3KXT - chains A and B of the 3 polymer chains in the assembly; structure by X-ray diffraction, 1.60 A resolution.

Chain A:
Molecule: Chromatin protein Cren7
Organism: Sulfolobus solfataricus
UniProt: Q97ZE3 (CREN7_SULSO); residue numbers follow UniProt; this construct covers 6-60
Chain sequence (56 residues; row label = number of the first residue in the row):
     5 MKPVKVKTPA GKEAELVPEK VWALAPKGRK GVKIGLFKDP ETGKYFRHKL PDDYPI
Sequence notes: initiating methionine (5)
Curated features (UniProtKB/Swiss-Prot):
  - modified residue: Lys-16 (N6-methyllysine)
  - mutagenesis: Lys-24 (K24E: Slightly reduces the melting temperature of the protein. Slightly reduces affinity for calf thymus DNA and poly(dA-dT) oligonucleotides. Increases affinity for poly(dG-dC) oligonucleotide ...), Lys-31 (K31E: Slightly reduces the melting temperature of the protein. Destabilizes complex with DNA. Slightly reduces affinity for calf thymus DNA and poly(dA-dT) oligonucleotides ...), Phe-41 (F41A: Results in a significant protein misfolding, reduced thermostability, reduced ability to mediate DNA compaction and bridging ...), Lys-42 (K42E: Slightly reduces the melting temperature of the protein. Slightly reduces affinity for calf thymus DNA and poly(dA-dT) oligonucleotides ...), Lys-48 (K48E: Slightly reduces the melting temperature of the protein. Slightly reduces affinity for calf thymus DNA and poly(dA-dT) oligonucleotides ...)
What the authors report for this chain:
  - binding site for the 8-nt DNA strand (chain B): Lys-24, Trp-26, Leu-28, Pro-30, Lys-31, Leu-40, Arg-51
  - binding site for the 8-nt DNA strand: Arg-33, Val-36, Ile-38, Arg-51, His-52, Lys-53
  - contacts within the chain: Lys-11/His-52
  - mutagenesis - P30DEL/K31DEL/G32DEL/R33DEL/K34DEL: decreased binding to the 8-nt DNA strand (chain B)

Chain B:
Molecule: 8-nt DNA strand
Sequence (8 nucleotides; each row starts with the number of its first residue):
   101 GCGATCGC

Chain A / chain B interface:
Contacting residue pairs (17; chain A residue first):
  Lys-24(A) / DT105(B)  phosphate contact
  Lys-24(A) / DC106(B)  phosphate contact
  Trp-26(A) / DA104(B)  hydrogen bond to the base
  Trp-26(A) / DT105(B)  hydrogen bond to the sugar
  Ala-27(A) / DA104(B)  sugar contact
  Leu-28(A) / DG103(B)  hydrogen bond to the base
  Leu-28(A) / DA104(B)  base contact
  Ala-29(A) / DG103(B)  sugar contact
  Pro-30(A) / DC102(B)  base contact
  Pro-30(A) / DG103(B)  sugar contact
  Lys-31(A) / DG103(B)  hydrogen bond to the phosphate
  Arg-33(A) / DG101(B)  base contact
  Arg-33(A) / DC102(B)  base contact
  Leu-40(A) / DC106(B)  sugar contact
  Tyr-49(A) / DG107(B)  phosphate contact
  Arg-51(A) / DT105(B)  hydrogen bond to the base
  Arg-51(A) / DC106(B)  hydrogen bond to the sugar
Also at the interface, not in a pair above, chain A (12 interface residues in all): Glu-23
Also at the interface, not in a pair above, chain B (8 interface residues in all): DC108

Summary:
12 residues of chain A and 8 residues of chain B are in contact; the contacts include 6 hydrogen bonds. Polar
pairs include Trp-26(A)/DA104(B), Leu-28(A)/DG103(B) and Arg-51(A)/DT105(B). From the paper: a binding site
for the 8-nt DNA strand (chain B) at Lys-24(A), Trp-26(A) and Leu-28(A) among others;
P30DEL/K31DEL/G32DEL/R33DEL/K34DEL of chain A reduce binding to the 8-nt DNA strand (chain B).
Chain A is Chromatin protein Cren7 (Sulfolobus solfataricus) and chain B is an 8-nt DNA strand; the structure,
Crystal structure of Sulfolobus Cren7-dsDNA complex, was determined by X-ray diffraction.
